Entry 5V02 (X-ray diffraction, 1.78 A resolution); this record covers chains B and R.

[Chain B]
Molecule: Small conductance calcium-activated potassium channel protein 2
Organism: Homo sapiens
Reference sequence: Q9H2S1 (KCNN2_HUMAN); residues 396-487 here correspond to UniProt positions 395-486 (UniProt number = residue number - 1)
Sequence (102 residues; numbered 394 to 495; the number before each row is that of its first residue):
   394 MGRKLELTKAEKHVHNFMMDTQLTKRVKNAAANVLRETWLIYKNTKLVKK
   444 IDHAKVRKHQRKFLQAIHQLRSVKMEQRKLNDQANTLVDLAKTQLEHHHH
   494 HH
Disordered / not traced: 394, 404-412, 491-495
Construct notes: expression tag (394-395, 488-495)
Residues lining bound ligands: Riluzole (657; 6-(trifluoromethoxy)-1,3-benzothiazol-2-amine): Ala477, Leu480, Val481

[Chain R]
Molecule: Calmodulin-1
Organism: Homo sapiens
Reference sequence: P0DP23 (CALM1_HUMAN); residues 0-148 here correspond to UniProt positions 1-149 (UniProt number = residue number + 1)
Sequence (149 residues; each row starts with the number of its first residue; numbering starts at 0):
     0 MADQLTEEQIAEFKEAFSLFDKDGDGTITTKELGTVMRSLGQNPTEAELQ
    50 DMINEVDADGNGTIDFPEFLTMMARKMKDTDSEEEIREAFRVFDKDGNGY
   100 ISAAELRHVMTNLGEKLTDEEVDEMIREADIDGDGQVNYEEFVQMMTAK
Disordered / not traced: 0-1, 148
Swiss-Prot annotation at these positions:
  - binding site (Ca(2+)): Asp20, Asp22, Asp24, Thr26, Glu31, Asp56, Asp58, Asn60, Thr62, Glu67, Asp93, Asp95, Asn97, Tyr99, Glu104, Asp129, Asp131, Asp133, Gln135, Glu140
  - modified residue: Ala1 (N-acetylalanine), Lys21 (N6-acetyllysine), Thr44 (Phosphothreonine), Ser81 (Phosphoserine), Lys94 (N6-acetyllysine), Tyr99 (Phosphotyrosine), Ser101 (Phosphoserine), Thr110 (Phosphothreonine), Lys115 (N6,N6,N6-trimethyllysine), Tyr138 (Phosphotyrosine)
  - cross-link: Lys21 (Glycyl lysine isopeptide (Lys-Gly) (interchain with G-Cter in SUMO2))
Ion coordination: Ca2+ site 1: Asp20, Asp24, Thr26, Glu31; Ca2+ site 2: Asp56, Asp58, Asn60, Thr62, Glu67
Residues lining bound ligands: Riluzole (657; 6-(trifluoromethoxy)-1,3-benzothiazol-2-amine): Phe19, Ile27, Leu32, Met51, Glu54, Val55, Ile63, Phe68, Met71, Met72, Lys75

[How chain B and chain R interact]
Contacting residue pairs - 55 pairs, chain B then chain R:
  Arg396(B) - Asp78(R)  salt bridge
  Leu398(B) - Ser81(R)  hydrogen bond (backbone-side chain)
  Leu398(B) - Met145(R)
  Leu398(B) - Thr146(R)
  Glu399(B) - Asp78(R)
  Glu399(B) - Thr79(R)
  Glu399(B) - Ser81(R)
  Leu400(B) - Asp78(R)
  Leu400(B) - Thr79(R)  hydrogen bond (backbone-backbone)
  Leu400(B) - Ser81(R)
  Thr401(B) - Lys75(R)
  Thr401(B) - Lys77(R)
  Thr401(B) - Asp78(R)  hydrogen bond (backbone-side chain)
  Lys402(B) - Lys77(R)  hydrogen bond (backbone-backbone)
  Lys402(B) - Asp78(R)
  Lys402(B) - Thr79(R)
  Asp413(B) - Asp50(R)
  Glu469(B) - Glu47(R)
  Lys472(B) - Glu47(R)  salt bridge
  Leu473(B) - Glu47(R)
  Leu473(B) - Asp50(R)
  Gln476(B) - Met36(R)
  Gln476(B) - Gln41(R)
  Gln476(B) - Pro43(R)
  Gln476(B) - Glu47(R)  hydrogen bond
  Gln476(B) - Met51(R)
  Ala477(B) - Lys75(R)
  Asn478(B) - Lys75(R)  hydrogen bond
  Thr479(B) - Leu39(R)
  Thr479(B) - Gln41(R)  hydrogen bond
  Leu480(B) - Phe19(R)  hydrophobic
  Leu480(B) - Leu32(R)  hydrophobic
  Leu480(B) - Met36(R)  hydrophobic
  Leu480(B) - Met51(R)  hydrophobic
  Val481(B) - Lys75(R)
  Leu483(B) - Phe19(R)  hydrophobic
  Leu483(B) - Val35(R)  hydrophobic
  Ala484(B) - Phe12(R)
  Ala484(B) - Ala15(R)
  Ala484(B) - Phe68(R)  hydrophobic
  Ala484(B) - Met72(R)  hydrophobic
  Lys485(B) - Lys75(R)  hydrogen bond (side chain-backbone)
  Lys485(B) - Met76(R)  hydrogen bond (side chain-backbone)
  Lys485(B) - Lys77(R)
  Lys485(B) - Asp78(R)  salt bridge
  Gln487(B) - Glu11(R)
  Gln487(B) - Glu14(R)  hydrogen bond
  Gln487(B) - Ala15(R)
  Gln487(B) - Leu18(R)
  Leu488(B) - Gln8(R)
  Leu488(B) - Glu11(R)
  Leu488(B) - Phe12(R)  hydrophobic
  Leu488(B) - Met76(R)  hydrophobic
  His490(B) - Glu11(R)
  His490(B) - Glu14(R)  salt bridge
Other interface residues (no listed pair), chain B (24 interface residues in all): Asn474, Thr486
Other interface residues (no listed pair), chain R (28 interface residues in all): Asp80, Ile85

[In short]
24 residues of chain B face 28 of chain R across their interface, with 10 hydrogen bonds and 4 salt bridges.
Among the polar pairs are Arg396(B)-Asp78(R), Lys472(B)-Glu47(R) and Lys485(B)-Asp78(R). Riluzole is bound
between chain B and chain R.
Here chain B is Small conductance calcium-activated potassium channel protein 2 and chain R is Calmodulin-1,
both from Homo sapiens. Entry 5V02 (A positive allosteric modulator binding pocket in SK2 ion channels is
shared by Riluzole and CyPPA) was determined by X-ray diffraction, deposited together with 5V03.
